Entry 6BGC (X-ray diffraction, 2.08 A resolution); this record covers chain A.

# Chain A
Molecule: Glucose/galactose-binding lipoprotein
Organism: Treponema pallidum (strain Nichols)
Reference sequence: Q08255 (MGLB_TREPA); residues 11-378 here correspond to UniProt positions 36-403 (UniProt number = residue number + 25)
Sequence (387 residues; each row starts with the number of its first residue; numbers below 1 keep their minus sign (Met-8 is residue -8)):
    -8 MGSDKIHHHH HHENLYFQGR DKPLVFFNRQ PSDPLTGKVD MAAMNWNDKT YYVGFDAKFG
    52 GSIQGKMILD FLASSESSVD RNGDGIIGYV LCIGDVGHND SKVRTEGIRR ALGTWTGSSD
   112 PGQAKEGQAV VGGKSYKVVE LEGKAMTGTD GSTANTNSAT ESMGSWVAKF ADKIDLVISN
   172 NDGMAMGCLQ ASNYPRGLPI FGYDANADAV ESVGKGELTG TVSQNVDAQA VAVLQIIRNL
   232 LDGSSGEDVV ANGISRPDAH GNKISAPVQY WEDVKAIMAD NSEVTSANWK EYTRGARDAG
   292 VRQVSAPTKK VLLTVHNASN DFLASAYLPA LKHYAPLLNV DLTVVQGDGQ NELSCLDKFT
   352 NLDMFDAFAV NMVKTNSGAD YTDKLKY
Not modelled in the structure: -8 to 9, 284-287, 378
Sequence notes: expression tag (-8 to 10); engineered mutation Ala145 (Trp170 in Q08255)
Ion coordination: Ca2+: Asp71, Asn73, Asp75, Ile77, Asp166
Residues lining bound ligands: beta-D-glucopyranose (BGC): Asn19, Arg20, Phe46, His89, Arg95, Asn172, Asp195, Gln215, His307, Asn311, Phe313, Leu314
Reported in the primary citation:
  - mutagenesis - W145A (Kd 12.7 uM): decreased binding to beta-D-glucopyranose
  - binding site for beta-D-glucopyranose: Asn19, Asp91, Phe313
  - conformationally variable residues (domain motion): Lys49 to Gly51, Val213 to Asn216, Ala270 to Glu274, Tyr283 to Arg285
  - mutagenesis - W145A (K D = 12.7 uM): decreased binding to d-glucose

# Summary
Bound to chain A: beta-D-glucopyranose. The Ca2+ site is built by Asp71, Asn73, Asp75, Ile77 and Asp166. From
the paper: a binding site for beta-D-glucopyranose at Asn19, Asp91 and Phe313; W145A reduces binding to
beta-D-glucopyranose.
Chain A is Glucose/galactose-binding lipoprotein (Treponema pallidum (strain Nichols)); the structure, The
crystal structure of the W145A variant of TpMglB-2 (Tp0684) with bound glucose, was determined by X-ray
diffraction together with 6BGD from the same study.
